Entry 8WT9 (electron microscopy, 2.70 A resolution); this record covers chains D and F of the 10 polymer chains in the assembly.

Chain D:
Protein: IS621 transposase
Organism: Escherichia coli
UniProt: A0A0E0Y1P1 (A0A0E0Y1P1_ECO1C); residue numbers follow UniProt; this construct covers 1-326
Chain sequence (328 residues; each row starts with the number of its first residue; numbers below 1 keep their minus sign (Gly-1 is residue -1)):
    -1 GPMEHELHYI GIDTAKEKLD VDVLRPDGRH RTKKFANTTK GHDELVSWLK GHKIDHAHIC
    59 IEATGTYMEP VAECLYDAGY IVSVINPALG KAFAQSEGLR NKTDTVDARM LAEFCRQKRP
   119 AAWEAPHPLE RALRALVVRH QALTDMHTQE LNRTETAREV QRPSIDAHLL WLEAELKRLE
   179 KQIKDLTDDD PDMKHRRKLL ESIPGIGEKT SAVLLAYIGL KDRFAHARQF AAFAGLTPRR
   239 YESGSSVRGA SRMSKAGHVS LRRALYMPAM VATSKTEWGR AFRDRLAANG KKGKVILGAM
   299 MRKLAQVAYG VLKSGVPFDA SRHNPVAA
Not modelled in the structure: -1 to 4, 240-247, 323-326
Differences from the reference sequence: expression tag (-1 to 0)
Reported in the primary citation:
  - binding site for target DNA: Ser241
  - binding site for donor DNA: Ser241
  - mutagenesis - D11A/E60A/D102A/D105A, S241A: abolished catalytic activity

Chain F:
Molecule: bridge RNA
Organism: Escherichia coli
Sequence (180 nucleotides; each row starts with the number of its first residue; numbers below 1 keep their minus sign (G-2 is residue -2)):
    -2 GGGAGUGCAG AGAAAAUCGG CCAGUUUUCU CUGCCUGCAG UCCGCAUGCC GUAUCGGGCC
    58 UUGGGUUCUA ACCUGUUCUG UAGAUUUAUG CAGCGGACUG CCUUUCUCCC AAAGUGAUAA
   118 ACCGGACAGU AUCAUGGACC GGUUUUCCCG GUAAUCCGUA UUUACAAGGC UGGUUUCACU
Not modelled in the structure: -2 to 109

Interface between chain D and chain F:
Residue-residue contacts (92; chain D residue first):
  Ala61(D) with U129(F), base contact; C130(F), sugar contact
  Gly63(D) with U129(F), sugar contact
  Thr64(D) with A128(F), sugar contact
  Asn84(D) with C130(F), hydrogen bond to the base; A131(F), hydrogen bond to the sugar
  Pro85(D) with C130(F), base contact
  Arg132(D) with C130(F), salt bridge to the phosphate
  Val136(D) with U129(F), phosphate contact
  Gln147(D) with C162(F), phosphate contact; A163(F), hydrogen bond to the phosphate
  Asn150(D) with C162(F), hydrogen bond to the base; A163(F), hydrogen bond to the sugar
  Arg151(D) with A163(F), hydrogen bond to the phosphate; A164(F), salt bridge to the phosphate
  Thr154(D) with A164(F), sugar contact
  Arg221(D) with U132(F), hydrogen bond to the base
  Phe222(D) with U132(F), base contact
  His224(D) with G148(F), phosphate contact; U149(F), base contact
  Arg226(D) with G133(F), sugar contact; G134(F), salt bridge to the phosphate; A135(F), base contact; U149(F), base contact
  Gln227(D) with U132(F), hydrogen bond to the base; G133(F), phosphate contact
  Ala230(D) with G133(F), sugar contact
  Phe231(D) with A131(F), hydrogen bond to the sugar; U132(F), sugar contact
  Leu234(D) with G155(F), base contact
  Thr235(D) with G133(F), base contact
  Pro236(D) with G133(F), hydrogen bond to the base; C154(F), base contact; G155(F), sugar contact
  Ser249(D) with C154(F), hydrogen bond to the sugar; G155(F), sugar contact; U156(F), phosphate contact
  Arg250(D) with U156(F), phosphate contact
  Met251(D) with G155(F), phosphate contact; U156(F), hydrogen bond to the phosphate; A157(F), sugar contact
  Lys253(D) with A157(F), salt bridge to the phosphate; U158(F), salt bridge to the phosphate; U159(F), hydrogen bond to the base
  Ala254(D) with A131(F), base contact; U159(F), base contact
  Gly255(D) with A131(F), hydrogen bond to the base
  His256(D) with C130(F), phosphate contact; A131(F), salt bridge to the phosphate
  Val257(D) with A131(F), base contact; U158(F), phosphate contact; U159(F), phosphate contact
  Arg260(D) with A157(F), phosphate contact; U158(F), salt bridge to the phosphate; U159(F), hydrogen bond to the sugar
  Arg261(D) with A157(F), sugar contact; U158(F), hydrogen bond to the base
  Tyr264(D) with A157(F), stacking on the base
  Arg283(D) with U152(F), salt bridge to the phosphate; C153(F), salt bridge to the phosphate
  Leu284(D) with G155(F), base contact
  Asn287(D) with C154(F), phosphate contact
  Lys289(D) with C154(F), salt bridge to the phosphate; G155(F), salt bridge to the phosphate
  Lys290(D) with U156(F), hydrogen bond to the base
  Lys292(D) with U156(F), sugar contact; A157(F), hydrogen bond to the base
  Val293(D) with G155(F), hydrogen bond to the sugar; U156(F), base contact
  Gly296(D) with G155(F), sugar contact
  Ala297(D) with G155(F), hydrogen bond to the sugar
  Met299(D) with A157(F), sugar contact
  Arg300(D) with C154(F), base contact; G155(F), hydrogen bond to the base
  Lys301(D) with A151(F), salt bridge to the phosphate; U152(F), salt bridge to the phosphate
  Gln304(D) with A150(F), sugar contact; A151(F), hydrogen bond to the phosphate
  Val305(D) with A150(F), sugar contact
  Gly308(D) with A150(F), base contact
  Val309(D) with A150(F), base contact
  Lys311(D) with U149(F), salt bridge to the phosphate; A150(F), salt bridge to the phosphate
  Ser312(D) with A150(F), hydrogen bond to the base
  Val314(D) with A150(F), base contact
  Pro315(D) with A150(F), hydrogen bond to the base
  Phe316(D) with A150(F), base contact
  Asp317(D) with A150(F), hydrogen bond to the base
  Arg320(D) with A150(F), hydrogen bond to the base; A151(F), sugar contact
  His321(D) with A150(F), hydrogen bond to the base; A151(F), sugar contact
Other interface residues (no listed pair), chain D (62 interface residues in all): Thr146, Arg156, Ala223, Ala225, Ser252, Phe280
Other interface residues (no listed pair), chain F (25 interface residues in all): A161, G165

Overview:
62 residues of chain D face 25 of chain F across their interface, with 27 hydrogen bonds, 15 salt bridges and
1 aromatic stacking contact. Polar contacts include Asn84(D)-C130(F), Asn150(D)-C162(F) and Arg221(D)-U132(F).
From the paper: a binding site for target DNA at Ser241(D); D11A/E60A/D102A/D105A and S241A of chain D abolish
catalytic activity.
Here chain D is IS621 transposase and chain F is bridge RNA, both from Escherichia coli. Entry 8WT9 (Cryo-EM
structure of the IS621 recombinase in complex with bridge RNA, donor DNA, and target DNA ...) was determined
by electron microscopy, deposited together with 8WT6, 8WT7 and 8WT8.
